6JQ0 - chains A and B of the 7 polymer chains in the assembly; structure by electron microscopy, 3.54 A resolution.

[Chain A (and B)]
Name: Uncharacterized AAA domain-containing protein C31G5.19
Source organism: Schizosaccharomyces pombe 972h-
Notes: chain B of this document is another copy of the same molecule, construct and numbering; everything in this record applies to it too
UniProtKB: O14114 (YEJJ_SCHPO); residues 1-1190 here = UniProt positions 1-1190
Amino-acid sequence (1198 residues; each row starts with the number of its first residue; numbers below 1 keep their minus sign (Gly-7 is residue -7)):
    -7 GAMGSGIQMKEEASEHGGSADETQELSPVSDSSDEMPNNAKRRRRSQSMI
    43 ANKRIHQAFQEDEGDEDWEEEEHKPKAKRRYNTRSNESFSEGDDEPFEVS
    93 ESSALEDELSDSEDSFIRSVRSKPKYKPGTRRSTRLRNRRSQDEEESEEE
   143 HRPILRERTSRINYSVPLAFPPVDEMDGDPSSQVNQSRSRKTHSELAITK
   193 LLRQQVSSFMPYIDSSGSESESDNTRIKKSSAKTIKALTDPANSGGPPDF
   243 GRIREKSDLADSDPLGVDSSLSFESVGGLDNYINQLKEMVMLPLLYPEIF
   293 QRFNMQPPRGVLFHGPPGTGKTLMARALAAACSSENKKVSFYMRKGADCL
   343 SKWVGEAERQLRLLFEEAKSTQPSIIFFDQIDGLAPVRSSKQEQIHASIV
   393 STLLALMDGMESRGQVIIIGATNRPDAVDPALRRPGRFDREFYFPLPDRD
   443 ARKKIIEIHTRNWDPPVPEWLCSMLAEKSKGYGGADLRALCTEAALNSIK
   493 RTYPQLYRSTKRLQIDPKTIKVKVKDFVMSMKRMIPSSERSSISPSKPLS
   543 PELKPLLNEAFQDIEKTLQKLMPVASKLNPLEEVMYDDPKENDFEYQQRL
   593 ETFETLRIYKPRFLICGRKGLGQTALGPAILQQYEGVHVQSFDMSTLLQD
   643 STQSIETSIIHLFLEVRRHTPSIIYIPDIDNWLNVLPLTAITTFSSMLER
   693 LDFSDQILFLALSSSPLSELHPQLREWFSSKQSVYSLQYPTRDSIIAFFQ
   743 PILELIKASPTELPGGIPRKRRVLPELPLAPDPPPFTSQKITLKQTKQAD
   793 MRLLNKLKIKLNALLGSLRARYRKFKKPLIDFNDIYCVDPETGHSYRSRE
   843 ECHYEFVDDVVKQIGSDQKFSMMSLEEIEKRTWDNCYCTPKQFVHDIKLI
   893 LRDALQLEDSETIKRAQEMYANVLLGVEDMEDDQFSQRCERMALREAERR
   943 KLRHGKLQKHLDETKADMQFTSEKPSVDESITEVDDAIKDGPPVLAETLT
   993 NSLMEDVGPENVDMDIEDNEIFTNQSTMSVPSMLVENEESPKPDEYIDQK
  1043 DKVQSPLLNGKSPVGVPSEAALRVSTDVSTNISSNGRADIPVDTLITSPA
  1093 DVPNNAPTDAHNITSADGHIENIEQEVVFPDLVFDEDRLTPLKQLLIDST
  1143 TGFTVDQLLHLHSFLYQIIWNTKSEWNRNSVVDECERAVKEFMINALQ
Unresolved in the structure: -7 to 260, 493-511, 527-535, 749-1130, 1187-1190 (chain B: -7 to 260, 773-1127, 1187-1190)
Sequence notes: expression tag (-7 to 0); engineered mutation Gln372 (Glu in O14114)
Swiss-Prot annotation at these positions:
  - binding site (ATP): Pro309 to Thr314
  - mutagenesis: Trp345 (W345A: Severely impairs histone deposition activity), Glu385 (E385A: Severely impairs histone deposition activity), Glu900 (E900A: Severely impairs histone deposition activity)
Residues lining bound ligands: ADP (adenosine-5'-diphosphate): Ser267, Val268, Gly269, Pro308, Pro309, Gly310, Thr311, Gly312, Lys313, Thr314, Leu315, Ile447, Gly476, Ala477
What the authors report for this chain:
  - binding site for unknown substrate: Trp345
  - mutagenesis - W345A, E385A: unchanged binding to histone

[Chain A / chain B interface]
Contacting residue pairs (92):
  Asn276(A) - Tyr499(B)
  Glu280(A) - Leu488(B)
  Glu280(A) - Tyr499(B)
  Leu284(A) - Leu498(B)  hydrophobic
  Leu284(A) - Tyr499(B)  hydrophobic
  Leu287(A) - Thr502(B)
  Leu287(A) - Arg504(B)
  Tyr288(A) - Leu498(B)  hydrophobic
  Tyr288(A) - Lys503(B)  hydrogen bond (side chain-backbone)
  Tyr288(A) - Arg504(B)
  Tyr288(A) - Leu505(B)  hydrogen bond (side chain-backbone)
  Ile291(A) - Ile491(B)  hydrophobic
  Arg294(A) - Ile512(B)  hydrogen bond (side chain-backbone)
  Phe295(A) - Trp455(B)  hydrogen bond (backbone-side chain)
  Phe295(A) - Ala487(B)  hydrophobic
  Met297(A) - Thr484(B)  hydrogen bond
  Gln298(A) - Thr484(B)
  Trp345(A) - Lys344(B)
  Gly347(A) - Leu342(B)
  Glu348(A) - Lys344(B)
  Glu350(A) - Ala339(B)
  Arg351(A) - Lys344(B)
  Arg354(A) - Ala339(B)  hydrogen bond (side chain-backbone)
  Arg354(A) - Asp340(B)
  Arg380(A) - Asp374(B)  salt bridge
  Arg380(A) - Arg416(B)
  Lys383(A) - Thr644(B)
  Gln386(A) - Pro378(B)
  Gln386(A) - His388(B)
  Ser390(A) - Ala339(B)
  Ser390(A) - Gly375(B)
  Ser393(A) - Gln372(B)
  Ser393(A) - Gly375(B)
  Thr394(A) - Lys337(B)
  Thr394(A) - Ala339(B)
  Ala397(A) - Asp371(B)
  Ala397(A) - Gln372(B)
  Leu398(A) - Lys337(B)
  Asp400(A) - Thr314(B)
  Met402(A) - Arg318(B)  hydrogen bond (backbone-side chain)
  Glu403(A) - Lys337(B)  salt bridge
  Ala423(A) - Pro309(B)  hydrophobic
  Arg425(A) - Arg532(B)  hydrogen bond (backbone-side chain)
  Pro427(A) - Ala477(B)
  Pro427(A) - Asp478(B)
  Arg432(A) - Glu485(B)  salt bridge
  Glu433(A) - Arg532(B)  salt bridge
  Lys562(A) - Gln1159(B)
  Leu573(A) - Lys492(B)
  Val576(A) - Lys492(B)
  Val576(A) - Arg493(B)
  Val576(A) - Arg764(B)  hydrogen bond (backbone-side chain)
  Met577(A) - Arg763(B)  hydrogen bond
  Met577(A) - Arg764(B)  hydrogen bond (backbone-side chain)
  Tyr578(A) - Arg761(B)
  Tyr578(A) - Arg763(B)
  Tyr578(A) - Arg764(B)  hydrogen bond (backbone-side chain)
  Asp579(A) - Lys762(B)
  Glu583(A) - Lys517(B)
  Asn584(A) - Val516(B)
  Asp585(A) - Val516(B)
  Phe586(A) - Met466(B)  hydrophobic
  Phe586(A) - Val516(B)  hydrophobic
  Tyr588(A) - Pro756(B)
  Gln589(A) - Lys517(B)
  Gln590(A) - Val520(B)
  Arg591(A) - Leu755(B)
  Leu592(A) - Leu755(B)  hydrophobic
  Glu593(A) - Lys524(B)  salt bridge
  Phe595(A) - Leu755(B)  hydrophobic
  Phe595(A) - Tyr1158(B)
  Phe595(A) - Trp1162(B)
  Leu598(A) - Glu544(B)
  Leu598(A) - His1154(B)
  Leu598(A) - Tyr1158(B)
  Arg599(A) - Gln1159(B)
  Arg599(A) - Trp1162(B)
  Tyr601(A) - Asp1148(B)  hydrogen bond (side chain-backbone)
  Tyr601(A) - His1152(B)
  Tyr601(A) - Ser1155(B)
  Gln645(A) - Ser643(B)  hydrogen bond (backbone-side chain)
  Thr649(A) - Leu640(B)  hydrogen bond (side chain-backbone)
  Thr649(A) - Gln641(B)
  His653(A) - Gln641(B)
  Arg660(A) - Ser533(B)  hydrogen bond (side chain-backbone)
  Thr684(A) - Asn673(B)
  Ser688(A) - Met636(B)
  Ser688(A) - Asp670(B)  hydrogen bond
  Ser688(A) - Asn673(B)
  Arg692(A) - Asp635(B)  salt bridge
  Lys723(A) - Glu1183(B)  hydrogen bond (side chain-backbone)
  Lys723(A) - Ile1186(B)
Interface residues without a listed pair, chain A (78 interface residues in all): Gln277, Met283, Phe292, Asn296, Pro300, Val346, Leu396, Gly401, Arg426, Asp431, Thr594, Thr644, Ile652, Arg659, Thr681, Thr685, Asp694, Phe695
Interface residues without a listed pair, chain B (88 interface residues in all): Gly310, Ala317, Met335, Ser343, Phe369, Asn415, Asn454, Asp456, Trp462, Ala481, Pro496, Ser501, Pro509, Lys510, Lys515, Arg525, Ser529, Ile535, Lys539, Ser637, Asp642, Val677, Leu1151, Ile1161, Phe1184

[Summary]
78 residues of chain A and 88 residues of chain B are in contact; the contacts include 18 hydrogen bonds and 6
salt bridges. Among the polar pairs are Arg380(A)-Asp374(B), Glu403(A)-Lys337(B) and Arg432(A)-Glu485(B). The
paper reports a binding site for unknown substrate at Trp345(A); W345A and E385A of chain A leave binding to
histone unchanged.
Chain A and chain B are both Uncharacterized AAA domain-containing protein C31G5.19 (Schizosaccharomyces pombe
972h-); the structure, CryoEM structure of Abo1 Walker B (E372Q) mutant hexamer - ATP complex, was determined
by electron microscopy, deposited together with 6JPQ and 6JPU.
